6J9E - chains D and H of the 10 polymer chains in the assembly; structure by electron microscopy, 3.41 A resolution.

== Chain D ==
Protein: DNA-directed RNA polymerase subunit beta'
From: Xanthomonas oryzae pv. oryzae PXO99A
Notes: EC 2.7.7.6
UniProt: B2SQQ2 (RPOC_XANOP); residue numbers follow UniProt; this construct covers 1-1405
Chain sequence (1405 residues; numbered 1 to 1405; the number before each row is that of its first residue):
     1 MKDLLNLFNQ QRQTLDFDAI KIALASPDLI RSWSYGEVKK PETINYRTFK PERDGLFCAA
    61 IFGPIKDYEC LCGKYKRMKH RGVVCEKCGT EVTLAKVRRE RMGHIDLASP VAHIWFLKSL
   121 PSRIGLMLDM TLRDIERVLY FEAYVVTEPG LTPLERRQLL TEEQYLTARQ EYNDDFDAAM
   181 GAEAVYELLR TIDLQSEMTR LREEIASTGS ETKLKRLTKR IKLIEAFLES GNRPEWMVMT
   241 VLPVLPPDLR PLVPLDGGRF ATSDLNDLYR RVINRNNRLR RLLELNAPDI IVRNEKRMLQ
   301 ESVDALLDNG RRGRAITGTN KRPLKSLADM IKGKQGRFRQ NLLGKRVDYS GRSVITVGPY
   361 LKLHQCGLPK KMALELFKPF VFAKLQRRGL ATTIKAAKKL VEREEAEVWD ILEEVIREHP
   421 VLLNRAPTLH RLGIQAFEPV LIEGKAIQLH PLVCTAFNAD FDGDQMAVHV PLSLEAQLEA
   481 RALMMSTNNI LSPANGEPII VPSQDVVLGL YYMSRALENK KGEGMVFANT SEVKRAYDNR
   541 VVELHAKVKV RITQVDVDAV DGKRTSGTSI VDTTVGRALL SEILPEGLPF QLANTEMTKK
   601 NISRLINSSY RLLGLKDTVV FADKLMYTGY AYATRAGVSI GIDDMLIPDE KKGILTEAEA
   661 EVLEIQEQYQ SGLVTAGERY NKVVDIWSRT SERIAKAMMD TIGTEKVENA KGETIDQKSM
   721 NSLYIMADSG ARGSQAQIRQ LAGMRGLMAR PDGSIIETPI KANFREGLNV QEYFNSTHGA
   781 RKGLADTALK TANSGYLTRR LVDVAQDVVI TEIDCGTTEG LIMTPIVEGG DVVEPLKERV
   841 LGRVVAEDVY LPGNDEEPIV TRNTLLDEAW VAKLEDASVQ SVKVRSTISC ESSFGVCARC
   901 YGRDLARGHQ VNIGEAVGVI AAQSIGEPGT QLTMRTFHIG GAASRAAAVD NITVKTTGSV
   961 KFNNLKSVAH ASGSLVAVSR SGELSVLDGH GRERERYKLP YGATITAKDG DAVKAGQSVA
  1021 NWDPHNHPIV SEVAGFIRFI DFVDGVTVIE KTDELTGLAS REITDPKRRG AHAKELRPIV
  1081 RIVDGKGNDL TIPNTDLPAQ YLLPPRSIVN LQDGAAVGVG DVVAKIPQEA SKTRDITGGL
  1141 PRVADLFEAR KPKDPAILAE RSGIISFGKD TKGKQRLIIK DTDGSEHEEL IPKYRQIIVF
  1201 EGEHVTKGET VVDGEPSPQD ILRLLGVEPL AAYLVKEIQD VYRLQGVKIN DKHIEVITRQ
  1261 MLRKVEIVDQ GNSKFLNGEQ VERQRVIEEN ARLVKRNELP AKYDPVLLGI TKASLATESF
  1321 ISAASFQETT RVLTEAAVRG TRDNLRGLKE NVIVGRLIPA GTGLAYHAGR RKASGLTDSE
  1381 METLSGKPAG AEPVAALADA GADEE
Unresolved in the structure: 148-155, 317-320, 559-563, 850-859, 934-949, 967-976, 1008-1011, 1025-1138, 1372-1405
Bound ions: Zn2+ site 1: Cys72, Cys85; Mg2+: Asp462 (shared with 1 residue of chain I); Zn2+ site 2: Cys815, Cys890, Cys900
Swiss-Prot annotation at these positions:
  - binding site (Zn(2+)): Cys70, Cys72, Cys85, Cys88, Cys815, Cys890, Cys897, Cys900
  - binding site (Mg(2+)): Asp460, Asp462, Asp464
Reported in the primary citation:
  - binding site for the 20-nt RNA strand: Met1

== Chain H ==
Molecule: 29-nt DNA strand
Sequence (29 nucleotides; each row starts with the number of its first residue):
     1 GGGCTACCTC TCCATGACGG CGAATACCC
Unresolved in the structure: 7-13

== Interface between chain D and chain H ==
Contacting residue pairs (10; chain D residue first):
  Tyr46(D) - DC4(H)  phosphate contact
  Tyr46(D) - DT5(H)  base contact
  Leu120(D) - DG22(H)  base contact
  Arg133(D) - DT25(H)  salt bridge to the phosphate
  Arg216(D) - DA24(H)  salt bridge to the phosphate
  Lys219(D) - DA23(H)  salt bridge to the phosphate
  Arg270(D) - DA6(H)  base contact
  Glu1148(D) - DG20(H)  phosphate contact
  Glu1148(D) - DC21(H)  phosphate contact
  Arg1150(D) - DG20(H)  salt bridge to the phosphate
Interface residues without a listed pair, chain D (10 interface residues in all): Arg47, Thr131

== In short ==
10 residues of chain D face 9 of chain H across their interface, with 4 salt bridges. Polar pairs include
Arg133(D)-DT25(H), Arg216(D)-DA24(H) and Lys219(D)-DA23(H). From UniProt: 8 Zn2+-binding residues and 3
Mg2+-binding residues on chain D. From the paper: a binding site for the 20-nt RNA strand at Met1(D).
Here chain D is DNA-directed RNA polymerase subunit beta' (Xanthomonas oryzae pv. oryzae PXO99A) and chain H
is a 29-nt DNA strand. Entry 6J9E (Cryo-EM structure of Xanthomonos oryzae transcription elongation complex
with NusA and the bacteriophage protein P7) was determined by electron microscopy, deposited together with
6J9F.
